PDB entry 6GY3 | X-ray diffraction, 2.68 A resolution | chains B and D of the 4 polymer chains in the assembly

[Chain B]
Name: AmtR protein
Source organism: Corynebacterium glutamicum
UniProtKB: H7C699 (H7C699_CORGT); residues 19-220 here = UniProt positions 19-220
Chain sequence (202 residues; each row starts with the number of its first residue):
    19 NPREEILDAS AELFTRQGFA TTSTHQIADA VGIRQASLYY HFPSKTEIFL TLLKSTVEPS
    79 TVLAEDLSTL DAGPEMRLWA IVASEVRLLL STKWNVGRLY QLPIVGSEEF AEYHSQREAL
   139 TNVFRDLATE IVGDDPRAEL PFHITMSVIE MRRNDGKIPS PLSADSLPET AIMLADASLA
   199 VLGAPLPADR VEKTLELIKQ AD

[Chain D]
Molecule: 18-nt DNA strand
Sequence (18 nucleotides; each row starts with the number of its first residue):
     1 GTCTATCGAT CTATAGAC

[How chain B and chain D interact]
Pairs across the interface (12):
  Thr-40(B) / DT12(D)  phosphate contact
  Ser-41(B) / DT12(D)  phosphate contact
  Thr-42(B) / DT12(D)  hydrogen bond to the phosphate
  Gln-53(B) / DT12(D)  base contact
  Gln-53(B) / DA13(D)  hydrogen bond to the base
  Ala-54(B) / DT14(D)  base contact
  Tyr-57(B) / DT12(D)  sugar contact
  Tyr-57(B) / DA13(D)  hydrogen bond to the phosphate
  Tyr-57(B) / DT14(D)  base contact
  Ser-62(B) / DA13(D)  phosphate contact
  Lys-63(B) / DT12(D)  salt bridge to the phosphate
  Lys-63(B) / DA13(D)  hydrogen bond to the phosphate
Other interface residues (no listed pair), chain B (10 interface residues in all): His-43, Pro-61
Other interface residues (no listed pair), chain D (5 interface residues in all): DC11, DA15

[Overview]
10 residues of chain B and 5 residues of chain D are in contact, with 4 hydrogen bonds and 1 salt bridge.
Among the polar pairs are Gln-53(B)/DA13(D), Thr-42(B)/DT12(D) and Tyr-57(B)/DA13(D).
Chain B is AmtR protein (Corynebacterium glutamicum) and chain D is an 18-nt DNA strand; the structure,
Crystal Structure of C. glutamicum AmtR bound to glnA operator DNA, was determined by X-ray diffraction.
